Entry 6V7Y (X-ray diffraction, 2.40 A resolution); this record covers chains A and B of the 3 polymer chains in the assembly.

# Chain A
Molecule: Antigen-presenting glycoprotein CD1d
From: Homo sapiens
Reference sequence: P15813 (CD1D_HUMAN); residues 2-275 here correspond to UniProt positions 23-296 (UniProt number = residue number + 21)
Chain sequence (347 residues; each row starts with the number of its first residue):
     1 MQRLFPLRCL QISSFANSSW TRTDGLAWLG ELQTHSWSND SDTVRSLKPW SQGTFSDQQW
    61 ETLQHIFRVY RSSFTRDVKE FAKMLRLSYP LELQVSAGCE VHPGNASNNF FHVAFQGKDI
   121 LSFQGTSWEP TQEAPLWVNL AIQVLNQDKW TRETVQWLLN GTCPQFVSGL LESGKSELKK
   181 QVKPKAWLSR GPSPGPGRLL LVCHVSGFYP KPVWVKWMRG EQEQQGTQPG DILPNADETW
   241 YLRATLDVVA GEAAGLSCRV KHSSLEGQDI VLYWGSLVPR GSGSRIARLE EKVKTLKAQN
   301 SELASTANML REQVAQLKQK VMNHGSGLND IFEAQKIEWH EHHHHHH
Not modelled in the structure: 194-195, 220, 252, 275-347
Cystine bridges: C99-C163, C203-C258
Covalently attached groups: N-acetylglucosamine (NAG) linked to N17, N39, N105, N160
Sequence notes: initiating methionine (1)
Small-molecule neighbours: AGH (n-{(1S,2R,3S)-1-[(alpha-D-galactopyranosyloxy)methyl]-2,3-dihydroxyheptadecyl}hexacosanamide): L7, C9, L10, Q11, L26, A27, H35, W37, V44, W60, L63, I66, F67, V69, Y70, S73, F74, D77, V78, F81, L87, L93, A97, G98, F111, V113, F115, L121, W128, W137, L145, D148, W150, T151, T154, V155, L158, L159, T162, C163, F166
UniProt features mapped onto this chain:
  - binding site (a D-galactosylceramide): D77, D148 to T151
  - glycosylation (N-linked (GlcNAc...) asparagine): N17, N39, N105, N160

# Chain B
Molecule: Beta-2-microglobulin
From: Homo sapiens
Reference sequence: P61769 (B2MG_HUMAN); residues 1-99 here correspond to UniProt positions 21-119 (UniProt number = residue number + 20)
Chain sequence (100 residues; row label = number of the first residue in the row; numbering starts at 0):
     0 MIQRTPKIQV YSRHPAENGK SNFLNCYVSG FHPSDIEVDL LKNGERIEKV EHSDLSFSKD
    60 WSFYLLYYTE FTPTEKDEYA CRVNHVTLSQ PKIVKWDRDM
Cystine bridges: C25-C80
Sequence notes: initiating methionine (0)
UniProt features mapped onto this chain:
  - modified residue: Q2 (Pyrrolidone carboxylic acid)
  - glycosylation: I1 (N-linked (Glc) (glycation) isoleucine), K19 (N-linked (Glc) (glycation) lysine), K41 (N-linked (Glc) (glycation) lysine), K48 (N-linked (Glc) (glycation) lysine), K58 (N-linked (Glc) (glycation) lysine), K91 (N-linked (Glc) (glycation) lysine), K94 (N-linked (Glc) (glycation) lysine)

# Chain A / chain B interface
Contacting residue pairs - 50 pairs, chain A then chain B:
  L10(A) with S55(B); F56(B), hydrophobic
  Q11(A) with F56(B)
  I12(A) with S33(B); L54(B), hydrophobic; F56(B), hydrophobic; F62(B), hydrophobic
  L26(A) with D53(B); L54(B); S55(B)
  W28(A) with S55(B), hydrogen bond; Y63(B)
  Q33(A) with D53(B)
  S36(A) with D53(B)
  E92(A) with H31(B), salt bridge; P32(B); S33(B), hydrogen bond; F62(B)
  Q94(A) with H31(B), hydrogen bond; F56(B); W60(B), hydrogen bond (side chain-backbone); F62(B)
  V95(A) with F56(B)
  H112(A) with W60(B)
  A114(A) with W60(B), hydrophobic
  G117(A) with H31(B); W60(B)
  D119(A) with W60(B), hydrogen bond
  W187(A) with P14(B), hydrophobic
  S189(A) with D98(B)
  H204(A) with D98(B), hydrogen bond (side chain-backbone); M99(B)
  G207(A) with R12(B)
  D231(A) with K6(B), salt bridge; Q8(B)
  L233(A) with Q8(B); Y10(B); Y26(B), hydrophobic
  P234(A) with Y10(B), hydrogen bond (backbone-side chain); Y26(B); L65(B)
  N235(A) with R12(B); N24(B), hydrogen bond
  A236(A) with L65(B); Y67(B)
  D237(A) with R12(B), salt bridge
  T239(A) with R12(B), hydrogen bond
  Y241(A) with Y10(B), hydrophobic; M99(B)
  R243(A) with M99(B)
Other interface residues (no listed pair), chain A (33 interface residues in all): L47, S96, V113, Q116, P192, S206
Other interface residues (no listed pair), chain B (25 interface residues in all): I1, S28, D59, D96

# In short
33 residues of chain A and 25 residues of chain B are in contact, with 9 hydrogen bonds and 3 salt bridges.
Among the polar pairs are E92(A)-H31(B), D231(A)-K6(B) and D237(A)-R12(B). Bound to chain A: compound AGH.
Chain A is Antigen-presenting glycoprotein CD1d and chain B is Beta-2-microglobulin, both from Homo sapiens;
the structure, Human CD1d presenting alpha-Galactosylceramide in complex with VHH nanobody 1D5, was determined
by X-ray diffraction (same publication as 6V7Z).
